6RQL - chains U and R of the 20 polymer chains in the assembly; structure by electron microscopy, 2.90 A resolution.

== Chain U ==
Molecule: Nontemplate strand
Source organism: synthetic construct
Sequence (70 nucleotides; numbered 1 to 70; the number before each row is that of its first residue):
     1 GGTTTAGTCA TGGAGTACAA GTGTGAGGAA AAGTAGTTGG GAGGTACTTC ATGCGAAAGC
    61 AGTTGAAGAC
Not modelled in the structure: 1-10, 53-70

== Chain R ==
Name: RNA polymerase I-specific transcription initiation factor RRN11
Source organism: Saccharomyces cerevisiae
UniProt: Q04712 (RRN11_YEAST); residues 1-507 here = UniProt positions 1-507
Amino-acid sequence (507 residues; each row starts with the number of its first residue):
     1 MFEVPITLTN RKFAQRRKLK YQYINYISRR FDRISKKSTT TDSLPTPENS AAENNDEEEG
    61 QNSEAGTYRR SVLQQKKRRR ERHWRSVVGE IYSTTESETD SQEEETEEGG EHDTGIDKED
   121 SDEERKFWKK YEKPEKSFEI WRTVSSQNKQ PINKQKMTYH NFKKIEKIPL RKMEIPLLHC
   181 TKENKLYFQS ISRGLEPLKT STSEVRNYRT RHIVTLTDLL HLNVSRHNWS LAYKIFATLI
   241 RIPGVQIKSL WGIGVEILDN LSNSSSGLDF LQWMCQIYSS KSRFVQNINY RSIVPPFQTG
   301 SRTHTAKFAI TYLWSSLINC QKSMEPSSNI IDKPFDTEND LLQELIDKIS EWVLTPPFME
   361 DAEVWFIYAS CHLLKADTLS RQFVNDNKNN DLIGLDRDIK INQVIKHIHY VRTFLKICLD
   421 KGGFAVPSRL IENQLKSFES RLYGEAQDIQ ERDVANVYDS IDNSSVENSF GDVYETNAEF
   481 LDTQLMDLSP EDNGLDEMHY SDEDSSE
Not modelled in the structure: 39-120, 325-344, 386-396, 444-507

== How chain U and chain R interact ==
Residue-residue contacts (18; chain U residue first):
  DG27(U) with Cys180(R), phosphate contact; Thr181(R), phosphate contact; Lys182(R), salt bridge to the phosphate
  DG28(U) with Thr181(R), phosphate contact; Glu183(R), phosphate contact
  DA29(U) with Asn10(R), phosphate contact; Lys12(R), salt bridge to the phosphate
  DA30(U) with Arg11(R), base contact; Asn207(R), hydrogen bond to the phosphate
  DA31(U) with Arg11(R), base contact
  DG36(U) with Arg125(R), hydrogen bond to the phosphate
  DT37(U) with Arg125(R), salt bridge to the phosphate; Val285(R), phosphate contact; Asn287(R), hydrogen bond to the phosphate
  DT38(U) with Arg283(R), salt bridge to the phosphate; Val285(R), phosphate contact
  DG39(U) with Ser282(R), phosphate contact; Arg283(R), hydrogen bond to the phosphate
Interface residues without a listed pair, chain R (15 interface residues in all): Glu204, Val205

== Summary ==
9 residues of chain U face 15 of chain R across their interface; the contacts include 4 hydrogen bonds and 4
salt bridges. Among the polar pairs are DA30(U)-Asn207(R), DG36(U)-Arg125(R) and DT37(U)-Asn287(R).
Chain U is Nontemplate strand (synthetic construct) and chain R is RNA polymerase I-specific transcription
initiation factor RRN11 (Saccharomyces cerevisiae); the structure, RNA Polymerase I Closed Conformation 2
(CC2), was determined by electron microscopy (same publication as 6RQH, 6RQT, 6RRD, 6RUI, 6RUO and 6RWE).
